8HDS - chains a and b of the 24 polymer chains in the assembly; structure by electron microscopy, 3.57 A resolution.

# Chain a (and b)
Molecule: Pam3 adaptor protein
Organism: uncultured cyanophage
Notes: chain b of this document is another copy of the same molecule, construct and numbering; everything in this record applies to it too
Chain sequence (131 residues; row label = number of the first residue in the row):
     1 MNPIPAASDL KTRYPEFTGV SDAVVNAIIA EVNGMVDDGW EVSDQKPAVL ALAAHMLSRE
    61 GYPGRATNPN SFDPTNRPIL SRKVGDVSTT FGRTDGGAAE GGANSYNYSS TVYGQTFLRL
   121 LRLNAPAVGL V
Disordered / not traced: 1

# Chain a / chain b interface
Residue-residue contacts - 55 pairs, chain a then chain b:
  Arg13(a) - Ala27(b)  hydrogen bond (side chain-backbone)
  Tyr14(a) - Arg65(b)
  Pro15(a) - Arg65(b)
  Glu16(a) - Arg65(b)
  Pro47(a) - Glu31(b)
  Ser58(a) - Pro74(b)
  Pro78(a) - Arg93(b)
  Pro78(a) - Asp95(b)
  Ile79(a) - Arg77(b)
  Ile79(a) - Phe91(b)
  Leu80(a) - Thr90(b)
  Leu80(a) - Phe91(b)  hydrogen bond (backbone-backbone)
  Ser81(a) - Thr89(b)
  Ser81(a) - Thr90(b)
  Arg82(a) - Ser88(b)
  Arg82(a) - Thr89(b)  hydrogen bond (backbone-backbone)
  Lys83(a) - Asp86(b)
  Lys83(a) - Val87(b)
  Lys83(a) - Ser88(b)
  Val84(a) - Val87(b)  hydrogen bond (backbone-backbone)
  Gly85(a) - Asp86(b)  hydrogen bond (backbone-side chain)
  Gly92(a) - Arg93(b)
  Arg93(a) - Arg93(b)  hydrogen bond (backbone-side chain)
  Thr94(a) - Arg93(b)
  Ala98(a) - Arg93(b)  hydrogen bond (backbone-side chain)
  Ala98(a) - Asp95(b)
  Ala99(a) - Arg93(b)
  Ala99(a) - Asp95(b)
  Ala99(a) - Gly96(b)  hydrogen bond (backbone-backbone)
  Ala99(a) - Gly97(b)  hydrogen bond (backbone-backbone)
  Glu100(a) - Gly96(b)
  Glu100(a) - Gly97(b)
  Glu100(a) - Ala98(b)
  Glu100(a) - Gly101(b)
  Glu100(a) - Ala103(b)
  Asn107(a) - Asp95(b)  hydrogen bond (side chain-backbone)
  Asn107(a) - Gly96(b)
  Ser109(a) - Gly96(b)
  Ser109(a) - Ala103(b)  hydrogen bond (side chain-backbone)
  Ser110(a) - Thr75(b)
  Ser110(a) - Asp95(b)
  Thr111(a) - Thr75(b)
  Val112(a) - Arg59(b)
  Val112(a) - Pro74(b)  hydrogen bond (backbone-backbone)
  Val112(a) - Asn76(b)
  Tyr113(a) - Arg65(b)  hydrogen bond
  Gln115(a) - Tyr106(b)
  Leu118(a) - Asn104(b)
  Leu118(a) - Ser105(b)
  Arg119(a) - Met35(b)
  Arg119(a) - Met56(b)
  Arg119(a) - Tyr106(b)
  Arg119(a) - Tyr108(b)  hydrogen bond
  Arg122(a) - Asn104(b)  hydrogen bond (side chain-backbone)
  Arg122(a) - Ser105(b)  hydrogen bond
Also at the interface, not in a pair above, chain a (33 interface residues in all): Asp86, Gly101, Leu123
Also at the interface, not in a pair above, chain b (31 interface residues in all): Glu60, Gly64, Phe72, Gly92

# Summary
The interface between chain a and chain b involves 33 residues on one side and 31 on the other, with 16
hydrogen bonds. Polar contacts include Arg13(a)-Ala27(b), Gly85(a)-Asp86(b) and Arg93(a)-Arg93(b).
Chain a and chain b are both Pam3 adaptor protein (uncultured cyanophage); the structure, Cyanophage Pam3
portal-adaptor, was determined by electron microscopy, deposited together with 8HDR, 7YFW, 7YFZ and 8HDW.
